Entry 8UT4 (electron microscopy, 3.30 A resolution); this record covers chains I and H of the 8 polymer chains in the assembly.

Chain I:
Protein: 09-1B12 HC Fv
From: Homo sapiens
Sequence (127 residues; row label = number of the first residue in the row):
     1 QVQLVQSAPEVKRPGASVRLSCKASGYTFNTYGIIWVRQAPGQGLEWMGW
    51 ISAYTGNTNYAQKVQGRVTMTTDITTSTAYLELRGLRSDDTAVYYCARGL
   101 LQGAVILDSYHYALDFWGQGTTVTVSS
Unresolved in the structure: 1
Disulfide bonds: Cys22-Cys96

Chain H:
Protein: 09-1B12 LC Fv
From: Homo sapiens
Sequence (109 residues; numbered 21 to 129; the number before each row is that of its first residue):
    21 EIVLTQSPGTLSLSPGERATLSCRASQSVTNRFIAWYQHKPGQSPRLLIY
    71 GASSRATGIPDRFSGRGSGTDFTLTISRLEPEDFAVYYCQQYDTSPRWTF
   121 GQGTKLEIK
Unresolved in the structure: 21, 129
Disulfide bonds: Cys43-Cys109

Interface between chain I and chain H:
Residue-residue contacts (44; chain I residue first):
  Ile35(I) - Trp118(H)  hydrophobic
  Val37(I) - Phe120(H)  hydrophobic
  Gln39(I) - His59(H)  hydrogen bond
  Gln43(I) - Gln122(H)
  Gly44(I) - Tyr108(H)
  Leu45(I) - His59(H)
  Leu45(I) - Tyr108(H)  hydrophobic
  Leu45(I) - Phe120(H)
  Trp47(I) - Pro116(H)
  Trp47(I) - Arg117(H)
  Trp47(I) - Trp118(H)
  Trp50(I) - Pro116(H)
  Trp50(I) - Trp118(H)  hydrophobic
  Asn59(I) - Ser115(H)
  Asn59(I) - Pro116(H)
  Gln62(I) - Arg117(H)
  Tyr95(I) - His59(H)  hydrogen bond
  Tyr95(I) - Gln63(H)  hydrogen bond (side chain-backbone)
  Tyr95(I) - Ser64(H)
  Leu100(I) - Tyr112(H)
  Leu100(I) - Trp118(H)  hydrophobic
  Ile106(I) - Arg52(H)  hydrogen bond (backbone-side chain)
  Ser109(I) - Arg52(H)
  Ser109(I) - Tyr70(H)
  Ser109(I) - Gly71(H)
  Tyr110(I) - Tyr70(H)
  Tyr112(I) - Arg52(H)
  Tyr112(I) - Phe53(H)  hydrophobic
  Tyr112(I) - Trp118(H)  hydrogen bond (backbone-side chain)
  Ala113(I) - Ala55(H)  hydrophobic
  Ala113(I) - Tyr57(H)
  Ala113(I) - Tyr70(H)  hydrophobic
  Ala113(I) - Gln110(H)
  Leu114(I) - Tyr57(H)  hydrogen bond (backbone-side chain)
  Leu114(I) - Leu67(H)
  Leu114(I) - Gln110(H)
  Leu114(I) - Trp118(H)
  Leu114(I) - Phe120(H)  hydrophobic
  Asp115(I) - Leu67(H)
  Trp117(I) - Tyr57(H)
  Trp117(I) - Pro65(H)
  Trp117(I) - Phe120(H)  hydrophobic
  Gly118(I) - Ser64(H)  hydrogen bond (backbone-side chain)
  Gln119(I) - Ser64(H)
Other interface residues (no listed pair), chain I (26 interface residues in all): Gly42, Leu107, Asp108, Gly120

In short:
The interface between chain I and chain H involves 26 residues on one side and 20 on the other; the contacts
include 7 hydrogen bonds. Polar contacts include Gln39(I)-His59(H), Tyr95(I)-His59(H) and Tyr95(I)-Gln63(H).
Chain I is 09-1B12 HC Fv and chain H is 09-1B12 LC Fv, both from Homo sapiens; the structure, CryoEM structure
of A/Michigan/45/2015 H1 in complex with flu HA central stem VH1-18 antibody 09-1B12, was determined by
electron microscopy together with 8UT6, 8UT7, 8UT8, 8UT9 and 8UWA from the same study.
